PDB entry 4FAV | X-ray diffraction, 2.08 A resolution | chains D and F of the 6 polymer chains in the assembly

[Chain D (and F)]
Molecule: Methylamine dehydrogenase heavy chain
From: Paracoccus denitrificans
Notes: EC 1.4.99.3; chain F of this document is another copy of the same molecule, construct and numbering; everything in this record applies to it too
UniProtKB: A1BB97 (A1BB97_PARDP); residues 2-386 here correspond to UniProt positions 33-417 (UniProt number = residue number + 31)
Amino-acid sequence (385 residues; numbered 2 to 386; the number before each row is that of its first residue):
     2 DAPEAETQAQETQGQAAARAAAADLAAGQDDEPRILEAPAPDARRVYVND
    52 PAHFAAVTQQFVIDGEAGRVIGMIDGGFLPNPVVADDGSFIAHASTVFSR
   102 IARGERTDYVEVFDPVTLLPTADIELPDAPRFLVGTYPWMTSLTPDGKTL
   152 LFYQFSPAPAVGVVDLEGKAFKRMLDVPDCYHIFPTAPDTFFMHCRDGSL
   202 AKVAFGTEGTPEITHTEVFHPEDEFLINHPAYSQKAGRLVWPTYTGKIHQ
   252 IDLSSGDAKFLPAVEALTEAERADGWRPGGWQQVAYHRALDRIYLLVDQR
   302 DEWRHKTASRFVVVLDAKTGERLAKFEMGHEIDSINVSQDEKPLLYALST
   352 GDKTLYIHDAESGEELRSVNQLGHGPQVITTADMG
Not modelled in the structure: 2-10 (chain F: 2-9)
Disulfides: Cys181-Cys196

[Chain D / chain F interface]
Residue-residue contacts - 25 pairs, chain D then chain F:
  Val58(D) - Val58(F)  hydrophobic
  Val58(D) - Ile102(F)  hydrophobic
  Asp76(D) - Ala103(F)
  Gly77(D) - Ile102(F)
  Gly78(D) - Ile102(F)
  Val98(D) - Ser100(F)
  Val98(D) - Arg101(F)
  Arg101(D) - Val98(F)
  Arg101(D) - Tyr110(F)
  Arg101(D) - Asp124(F)  salt bridge
  Ile102(D) - Val58(F)  hydrophobic
  Ile102(D) - Gly77(F)
  Ile102(D) - Gly78(F)
  Ile102(D) - Val98(F)  hydrophobic
  Ile102(D) - Tyr110(F)
  Ala103(D) - Asp76(F)
  Arg104(D) - Glu112(F)  salt bridge
  Arg104(D) - Pro121(F)
  Tyr110(D) - Arg101(F)
  Tyr110(D) - Ile102(F)
  Glu112(D) - Arg104(F)  salt bridge
  Phe114(D) - Arg104(F)
  Pro121(D) - Arg104(F)
  Asp124(D) - Arg101(F)  salt bridge
  His375(D) - His375(F)
Interface residues without a listed pair, chain D (17 interface residues in all): Ser100, Thr108
Interface residues without a listed pair, chain F (17 interface residues in all): Thr108, Phe114

[Summary]
The chain D/chain F interface involves 17 residues from each chain, with 4 salt bridges. Polar pairs include
Arg101(D)-Asp124(F) and Arg104(D)-Glu112(F).
Both chains are Methylamine dehydrogenase heavy chain (Paracoccus denitrificans). Entry 4FAV (Crystal
Structure of WT MauG in Complex with Pre-Methylamine Dehydrogenase Aged 50 Days) was determined by X-ray
diffraction (same publication as 4FA1, 4FA4, 4FA5, 4FA9, 4FAN and 4FB1).
